5IIG - chain A; structure by X-ray diffraction, 2.99 A resolution.

[Chain A]
Protein: Vacuolar transporter chaperone 4
Source organism: Saccharomyces cerevisiae
Notes: fragment: SPX domain
UniProt: P47075 (VTC4_YEAST); numbering as in UniProt (aligned over 2-480)
Amino-acid sequence (485 residues; numbered -2 to 482; the number before each row is that of its first residue; numbers below 1 keep their minus sign (Gly-2 is residue -2)):
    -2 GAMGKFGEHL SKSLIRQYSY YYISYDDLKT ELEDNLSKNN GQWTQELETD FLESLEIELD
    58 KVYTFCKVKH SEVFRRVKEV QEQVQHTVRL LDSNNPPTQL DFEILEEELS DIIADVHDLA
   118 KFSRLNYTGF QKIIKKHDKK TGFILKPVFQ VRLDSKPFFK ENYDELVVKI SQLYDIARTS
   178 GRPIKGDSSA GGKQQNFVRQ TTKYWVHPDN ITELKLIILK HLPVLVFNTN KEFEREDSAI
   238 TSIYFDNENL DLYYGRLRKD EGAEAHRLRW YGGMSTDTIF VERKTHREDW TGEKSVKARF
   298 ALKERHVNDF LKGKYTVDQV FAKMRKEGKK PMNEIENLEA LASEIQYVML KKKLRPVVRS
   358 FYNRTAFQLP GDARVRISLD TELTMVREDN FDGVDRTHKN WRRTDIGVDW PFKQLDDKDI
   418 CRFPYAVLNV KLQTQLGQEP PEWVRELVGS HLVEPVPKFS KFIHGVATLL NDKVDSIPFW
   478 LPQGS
Not modelled in the structure: -2 to 0, 180-191, 480-482
Construct notes: expression tag (-2 to 1, 481-482); engineered mutation Asn426 (Glu in P47075)
UniProt features mapped onto this chain:
  - region: Gly126 to Lys133 (Important for inositol polyphosphate binding)
  - active site: Lys458
  - binding site (ATP): Lys200, Arg264, Arg266, Lys281, Lys294, Tyr359, Arg361
  - site (Important for inositol polyphosphate binding): Tyr22, Lys26
  - cross-link: Lys75 (Glycyl lysine isopeptide (Lys-Gly) (interchain with G-Cter in ubiquitin))
  - mutagenesis: Arg264 (R264A: Decreases nucleotide binding by a factor of 2.5 and reduces catalytic activity. Decreases nucleotide binding by a factor of 20 and abolishes catalytic activity; when associated with A-266), Arg266 (R266A: Decreases nucleotide binding by a factor of 4 and reduces catalytic activity. Decreases nucleotide binding by a factor of 20 and abolishes catalytic activity; when associated with A-264)

[In short]
Curated annotation (UniProt) lists active-site residue Lys458, 7 ATP-binding residues and 2 mutagenesis sites.
Chain A is Vacuolar transporter chaperone 4 (Saccharomyces cerevisiae); the structure, Structure of the
SPX-TTM domain fragment of the yeast inorganic polyphophate polymerase Vtc4 (form A), was determined by X-ray
diffraction together with 5IIQ, 5IIT, 5IJH, 5IJJ and 5IJP from the same study.
